8UAE - chains O and P of the 18 polymer chains in the assembly; structure by electron microscopy, 3.25 A resolution.

Chain O (and P):
Name: Nucleoside triphosphate hydrolase
From: Escherichia coli
Notes: chain P of this document is another copy of the same molecule, construct and numbering; everything in this record applies to it too
Reference sequence: A0A822U1Y5 (A0A822U1Y5_ECOLX); residues 1-610 here = UniProt positions 1-610
Chain sequence (610 residues; numbered 1 to 610; the number before each row is that of its first residue):
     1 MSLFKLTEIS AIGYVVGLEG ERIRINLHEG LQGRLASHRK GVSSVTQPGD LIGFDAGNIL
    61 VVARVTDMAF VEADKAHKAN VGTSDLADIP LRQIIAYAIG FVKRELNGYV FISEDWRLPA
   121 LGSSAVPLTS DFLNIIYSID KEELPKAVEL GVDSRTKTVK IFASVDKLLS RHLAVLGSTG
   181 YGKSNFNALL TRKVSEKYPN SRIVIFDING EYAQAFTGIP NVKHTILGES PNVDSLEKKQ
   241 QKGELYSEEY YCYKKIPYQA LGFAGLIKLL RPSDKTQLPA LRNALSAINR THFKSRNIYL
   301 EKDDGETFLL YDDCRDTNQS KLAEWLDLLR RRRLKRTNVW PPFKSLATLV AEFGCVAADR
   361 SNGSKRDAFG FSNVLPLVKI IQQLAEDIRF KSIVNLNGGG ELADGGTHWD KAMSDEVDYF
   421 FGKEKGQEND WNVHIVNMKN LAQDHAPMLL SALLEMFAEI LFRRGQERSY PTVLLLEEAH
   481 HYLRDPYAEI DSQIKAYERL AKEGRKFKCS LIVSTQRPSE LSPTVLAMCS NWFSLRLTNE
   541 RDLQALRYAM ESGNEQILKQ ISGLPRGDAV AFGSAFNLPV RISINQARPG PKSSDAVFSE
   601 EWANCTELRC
Disordered / not traced: 1-3, 73-88, 605-610 (chain P: 1-2, 72-88, 329-335, 356-373, 485-494, 604-610)

Interface between chain O and chain P:
Contacting residue pairs (38):
  Q47(O) - W116(P)
  Q47(O) - R117(P)
  Q47(O) - L118(P)  hydrogen bond (side chain-backbone)
  T66(O) - G20(P)
  D67(O) - L18(P)
  D67(O) - E19(P)
  D67(O) - G20(P)  hydrogen bond (side chain-backbone)
  M68(O) - G17(P)
  M68(O) - L18(P)  hydrogen bond (backbone-backbone)
  A69(O) - V16(P)
  F70(O) - V16(P)
  R155(O) - W116(P)
  I388(O) - R463(P)
  R389(O) - F462(P)
  K439(O) - K506(P)  hydrogen bond (backbone-side chain)
  T538(O) - E551(P)
  T538(O) - S552(P)  hydrogen bond (backbone-backbone)
  N539(O) - Y548(P)
  E540(O) - S552(P)
  R541(O) - Y548(P)  hydrogen bond (side chain-backbone)
  G563(O) - D115(P)
  P565(O) - E114(P)
  A596(O) - R505(P)  hydrogen bond (backbone-side chain)
  V597(O) - D166(P)
  F598(O) - D166(P)
  F598(O) - L169(P)
  F598(O) - P471(P)  hydrophobic
  F598(O) - R505(P)
  S599(O) - K146(P)
  S599(O) - Y198(P)  hydrogen bond
  E601(O) - P471(P)
  E601(O) - K508(P)
  W602(O) - Y198(P)  hydrophobic
  W602(O) - N200(P)  hydrogen bond (backbone-side chain)
  W602(O) - S201(P)
  W602(O) - P471(P)
  W602(O) - V473(P)  hydrophobic
  N604(O) - N200(P)
Interface residues without a listed pair, chain O (29 interface residues in all): T46, P48, R92, L441, Q443, Y487
Interface residues without a listed pair, chain P (33 interface residues in all): V15, A120, L121, V194, K495, E503, M550

Overview:
Chain O and chain P form an interface of 29 and 33 residues respectively, with 9 hydrogen bonds. Polar pairs
include Q47(O)-L118(P), D67(O)-G20(P) and K439(O)-K506(P).
Chain O and chain P are both Nucleoside triphosphate hydrolase (Escherichia coli); the structure, E. coli
Sir2_HerA complex (12:6) with ATPgamaS, was determined by electron microscopy, deposited together with 8SU9,
8SUW, 8SUB, 8SXX and 8UAF.
